9MSG - chains G and I of the 14 polymer chains in the assembly; structure by electron microscopy, 2.70 A resolution.

# Chain G
Name: DNA-directed RNA polymerase subunit alpha
From: Escherichia coli
Notes: EC 2.7.7.6
UniProtKB: P0A7Z4 (RPOA_ECOLI); residue numbers follow UniProt; this construct covers 1-329
Amino-acid sequence (329 residues; numbered 1 to 329; the number before each row is that of its first residue):
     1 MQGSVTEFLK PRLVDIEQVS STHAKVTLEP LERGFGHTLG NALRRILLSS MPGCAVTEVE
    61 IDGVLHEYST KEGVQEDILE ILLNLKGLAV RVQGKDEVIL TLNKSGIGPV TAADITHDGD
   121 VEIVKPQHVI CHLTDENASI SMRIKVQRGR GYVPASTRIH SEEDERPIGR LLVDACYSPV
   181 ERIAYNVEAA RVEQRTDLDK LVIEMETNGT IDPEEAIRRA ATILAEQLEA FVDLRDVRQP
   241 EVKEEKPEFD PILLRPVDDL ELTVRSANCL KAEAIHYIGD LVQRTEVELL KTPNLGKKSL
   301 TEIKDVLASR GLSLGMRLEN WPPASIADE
Unresolved in the structure: 1-3, 159-164, 237-246, 326-329
Curated features (UniProtKB/Swiss-Prot):
  - region: Glu162 to Glu165 (Required for interaction with Crp at class II promoters)
  - modified residue: Arg265 (ADP-ribosylarginine), Lys297 (N6-acetyllysine), Lys298 (N6-acetyllysine)
  - mutagenesis: Arg45 (R45C: In rpoA112; temperature-sensitive, blocks RNA polymerase assembly), Glu162 to Glu165 (5-fold decrease in CRP-class II promoter-dependent transcription), Glu165 (E165K: 5-fold decrease in CRP-class II promoter-dependent transcription), Arg191 (R191C: In rpoA101; temperature-sensitive)

# Chain I
Name: DNA-directed RNA polymerase subunit beta
From: Escherichia coli
Notes: EC 2.7.7.6
UniProtKB: P0A8V2 (RPOB_ECOLI); numbering as in UniProt (aligned over 1-1342)
Amino-acid sequence (1342 residues; row label = number of the first residue in the row):
     1 MVYSYTEKKR IRKDFGKRPQ VLDVPYLLSI QLDSFQKFIE QDPEGQYGLE AAFRSVFPIQ
    61 SYSGNSELQY VSYRLGEPVF DVQECQIRGV TYSAPLRVKL RLVIYEREAP EGTVKDIKEQ
   121 EVYMGEIPLM TDNGTFVING TERVIVSQLH RSPGVFFDSD KGKTHSSGKV LYNARIIPYR
   181 GSWLDFEFDP KDNLFVRIDR RRKLPATIIL RALNYTTEQI LDLFFEKVIF EIRDNKLQME
   241 LVPERLRGET ASFDIEANGK VYVEKGRRIT ARHIRQLEKD DVKLIEVPVE YIAGKVVAKD
   301 YIDESTGELI CAANMELSLD LLAKLSQSGH KRIETLFTND LDHGPYISET LRVDPTNDRL
   361 SALVEIYRMM RPGEPPTREA AESLFENLFF SEDRYDLSAV GRMKFNRSLL REEIEGSGIL
   421 SKDDIIDVMK KLIDIRNGKG EVDDIDHLGN RRIRSVGEMA ENQFRVGLVR VERAVKERLS
   481 LGDLDTLMPQ DMINAKPISA AVKEFFGSSQ LSQFMDQNNP LSEITHKRRI SALGPGGLTR
   541 ERAGFEVRDV HPTHYGRVCP IETPEGPNIG LINSLSVYAQ TNEYGFLETP YRKVTDGVVT
   601 DEIHYLSAIE EGNYVIAQAN SNLDEEGHFV EDLVTCRSKG ESSLFSRDQV DYMDVSTQQV
   661 VSVGASLIPF LEHDDANRAL MGANMQRQAV PTLRADKPLV GTGMERAVAV DSGVTAVAKR
   721 GGVVQYVDAS RIVIKVNEDE MYPGEAGIDI YNLTKYTRSN QNTCINQMPC VSLGEPVERG
   781 DVLADGPSTD LGELALGQNM RVAFMPWNGY NFEDSILVSE RVVQEDRFTT IHIQELACVS
   841 RDTKLGPEEI TADIPNVGEA ALSKLDESGI VYIGAEVTGG DILVGKVTPK GETQLTPEEK
   901 LLRAIFGEKA SDVKDSSLRV PNGVSGTVID VQVFTRDGVE KDKRALEIEE MQLKQAKKDL
   961 SEELQILEAG LFSRIRAVLV AGGVEAEKLD KLPRDRWLEL GLTDEEKQNQ LEQLAEQYDE
  1021 LKHEFEKKLE AKRRKITQGD DLAPGVLKIV KVYLAVKRRI QPGDKMAGRH GNKGVISKIN
  1081 PIEDMPYDEN GTPVDIVLNP LGVPSRMNIG QILETHLGMA AKGIGDKINA MLKQQQEVAK
  1141 LREFIQRAYD LGADVRQKVD LSTFSDEEVM RLAENLRKGM PIATPVFDGA KEAEIKELLK
  1201 LGDLPTSGQI RLYDGRTGEQ FERPVTVGYM YMLKLNHLVD DKMHARSTGS YSLVTQQPLG
  1261 GKAQFGGQRF GEMEVWALEA YGAAYTLQEM LTVKSDDVNG RTKMYKNIVD GNHQMEPGMP
  1321 ESFNVLLKEI RSLGINIELE DE
Unresolved in the structure: 1, 1342
Small-molecule neighbours: pyrophosphate (POP): Arg678, Ser1105, Arg1106
Curated features (UniProtKB/Swiss-Prot):
  - modified residue (N6-acetyllysine): Lys1022, Lys1200
  - mutagenesis: Ile561 (I561S: Resistant to antibiotics salinamide A and B), Ile569 (I569S: Resistant to antibiotics salinamide A and B), Ala665 (A665E: Resistant to antibiotics salinamide A and B), Asp675 (D675A/G: Resistant to antibiotics salinamide A and B), Asn677 (N677H/K: Resistant to antibiotics salinamide A and B), Leu680 (L680M: Resistant to antibiotics salinamide A and B), Glu813 (E813K: Disrupts the enzyme's active center)

# Chain G / chain I interface
Residue-residue contacts (56):
  Asn41(G) - Gly1215(I)
  Asn41(G) - Arg1216(I)  hydrogen bond (side chain-backbone)
  Asn41(G) - Thr1217(I)
  Asn41(G) - Gly1218(I)
  Arg44(G) - Tyr1087(I)
  Arg44(G) - Gly1091(I)
  Arg45(G) - Glu1083(I)  hydrogen bond (side chain-backbone)
  Arg45(G) - Asp1084(I)  salt bridge
  Arg45(G) - Gly1215(I)  hydrogen bond (side chain-backbone)
  Arg45(G) - Arg1216(I)
  Leu65(G) - Ile873(I)
  His66(G) - Ile873(I)
  His66(G) - Gly874(I)
  His66(G) - Val928(I)
  His66(G) - Ile929(I)
  Glu67(G) - Lys1057(I)  salt bridge
  Tyr68(G) - Tyr756(I)
  Tyr68(G) - Ile831(I)  hydrophobic
  Tyr68(G) - Ile929(I)  hydrophobic
  Tyr68(G) - Lys1057(I)
  Thr70(G) - Ala729(I)
  Thr70(G) - Lys755(I)
  Lys71(G) - Asp728(I)
  Glu72(G) - Asp728(I)
  Glu72(G) - Lys958(I)  salt bridge
  Gly73(G) - Asp728(I)  hydrogen bond (backbone-side chain)
  Val74(G) - Asp728(I)  hydrogen bond (backbone-side chain)
  Val74(G) - Ala729(I)  hydrogen bond (backbone-backbone)
  Gln75(G) - Val727(I)
  Gln75(G) - Ala729(I)
  Gln75(G) - Val771(I)  hydrogen bond (side chain-backbone)
  Glu76(G) - Ala729(I)
  Asp77(G) - Ala729(I)
  Asp77(G) - Lys755(I)  salt bridge
  Asp77(G) - Tyr756(I)
  Asp77(G) - Asn766(I)
  Asp77(G) - Met768(I)
  Leu79(G) - Tyr756(I)
  Leu79(G) - Lys1057(I)
  Lys86(G) - Gln824(I)
  Thr134(G) - Val727(I)  hydrogen bond (side chain-backbone)
  Thr134(G) - Leu773(I)
  Tyr152(G) - Gln824(I)
  Tyr152(G) - Arg1059(I)  hydrogen bond
  Pro154(G) - Arg1059(I)
  Arg166(G) - Glu876(I)
  Ile168(G) - Tyr872(I)  hydrophobic
  Ile168(G) - Ile873(I)
  Ile168(G) - Gly874(I)
  Ile168(G) - Ala875(I)
  Glu181(G) - Arg821(I)  hydrogen bond (backbone-side chain)
  Arg182(G) - Asn1090(I)
  Ile183(G) - Gly1091(I)
  Ala184(G) - Asn1090(I)
  Tyr185(G) - Tyr1087(I)
  Arg317(G) - Asp1310(I)  hydrogen bond (side chain-backbone)
Interface residues without a listed pair, chain G (35 interface residues in all): Leu48, Ser49, Ser69, Leu83, Ile107, Asp174, Cys176
Interface residues without a listed pair, chain I (45 interface residues in all): Leu693, Arg694, Tyr726, Ser730, Pro769, Val823, Asp826, Thr927, Ala1055, Val1056, Ile1082, Glu1089, Asp1214

# Overview
Chain G and chain I form an interface of 35 and 45 residues respectively, with 11 hydrogen bonds and 4 salt
bridges. Among the polar pairs are Arg45(G)-Asp1084(I), Glu67(G)-Lys1057(I) and Glu72(G)-Lys958(I). Bound to
chain I: pyrophosphate.
Chain G is DNA-directed RNA polymerase subunit alpha and chain I is DNA-directed RNA polymerase subunit beta,
both from Escherichia coli; the structure, De novo SigN RNA polymerase transcription initiation intermediate
with bound SigN-RII, was determined by electron microscopy together with 9MSE, 9MSF, 9MSH and 9MSJ from the
same study.
